Entry 7BGK (electron microscopy, 2.80 A resolution); this record covers chains C and B of the 4 polymer chains in the assembly.

== Chain C ==
Protein: Structural polyprotein
From: Kashmir bee virus
UniProtKB: Q80AG2 (Q80AG2_9VIRU); residues 1-300 here correspond to UniProt positions 381-680 (UniProt number = residue number + 380)
Amino-acid sequence (300 residues; row label = number of the first residue in the row):
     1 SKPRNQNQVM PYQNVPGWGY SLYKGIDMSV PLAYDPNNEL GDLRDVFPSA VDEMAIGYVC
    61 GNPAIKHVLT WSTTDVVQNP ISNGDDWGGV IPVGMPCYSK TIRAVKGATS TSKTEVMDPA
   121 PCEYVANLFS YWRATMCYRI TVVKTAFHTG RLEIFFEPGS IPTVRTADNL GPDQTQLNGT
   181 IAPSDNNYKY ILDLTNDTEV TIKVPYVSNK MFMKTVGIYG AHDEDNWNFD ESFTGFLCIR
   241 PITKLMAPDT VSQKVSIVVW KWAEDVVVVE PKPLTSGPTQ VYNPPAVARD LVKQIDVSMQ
Not modelled in the structure: 108-109

== Chain B ==
Protein: Structural polyprotein
From: Kashmir bee virus
UniProtKB: Q80AG2 (Q80AG2_9VIRU); residues 2-312 here correspond to UniProt positions 1-311 (UniProt number = residue number - 1)
Amino-acid sequence (311 residues; numbered 2 to 312; the number before each row is that of its first residue):
     2 ADNQENDSTN VHNTKLASTS AENAIEKEQI TTFHDVETPN RIDTPMAQDT SSARSMDDTH
    62 SIIQFLQRPV LIDNIEIVAG TTADNNTALS RYVLDRTNPQ KYIKQWTLPS TVLKAGGKAQ
   122 KLANFKYLRC DVQVKIVLNA NPFIAGRLYL AYSPYDDKVA PERRIIYTSR AGVTGYPGVE
   182 LDFQLDNSVE MTIPYASFQE AYDLVSGNED FVQLYLFTIA PVLGPSAESA NSKVDLSVYM
   242 WLDNISLVIP TYRLNPNLPT GQTLTRIVQN SDSDKLKEAL KIAKSKNPSG YKYIMGVLEQ
   302 YNPSVKQVSM Q
Not modelled in the structure: 2-9, 260-312

== Interface between chain C and chain B ==
Contacting residue pairs (67; chain C residue first):
  P48(C) with P195(B), hydrophobic
  N62(C) with G176(B), hydrogen bond (side chain-backbone)
  P63(C) with T175(B)
  A64(C) with A172(B); T175(B)
  I65(C) with R171(B); A172(B); T175(B), hydrogen bond (backbone-side chain); I220(B), hydrophobic
  K66(C) with R92(B), hydrogen bond (backbone-side chain); A172(B)
  V68(C) with R171(B)
  D85(C) with R92(B), salt bridge; R171(B), salt bridge
  D86(C) with Y93(B)
  S99(C) with R92(B), hydrogen bond; Y93(B)
  K100(C) with Y93(B), hydrogen bond (backbone-side chain)
  T101(C) with Y93(B); L95(B)
  R103(C) with L95(B); D96(B), salt bridge
  V116(C) with L95(B), hydrophobic
  D118(C) with R92(B), salt bridge; Y93(B); S170(B); A172(B)
  P119(C) with A172(B)
  T141(C) with R148(B), hydrogen bond; E181(B)
  V142(C) with R148(B)
  V143(C) with G147(B); R148(B)
  K144(C) with A146(B); Q185(B)
  T145(C) with P143(B); I145(B); A146(B)
  F147(C) with P143(B); F144(B), hydrophobic
  T198(C) with L186(B)
  T250(C) with F144(B); P226(B)
  V251(C) with F144(B), hydrophobic; P226(B)
  S252(C) with L224(B); G225(B)
  K254(C) with L224(B)
  S256(C) with A221(B)
  V258(C) with I220(B), hydrophobic
  W260(C) with Y150(B), hydrophobic; T175(B); E181(B), hydrogen bond
  Y282(C) with V94(B); L95(B), hydrogen bond (side chain-backbone)
  N283(C) with E163(B)
  P284(C) with V94(B); L95(B); R97(B), hydrogen bond (backbone-side chain); Y168(B)
  P285(C) with L95(B); D96(B); R97(B), hydrogen bond (backbone-backbone)
  A286(C) with R97(B), hydrogen bond (backbone-backbone); T98(B), hydrogen bond (backbone-backbone)
  V287(C) with D96(B)
  A288(C) with D96(B)
Other interface residues (no listed pair), chain C (45 interface residues in all): H67, Y98, M117, A120, A146, D249, Q253, V255
Other interface residues (no listed pair), chain B (34 interface residues in all): G173, D183, Y196, S227

== Overview ==
45 residues of chain C face 34 of chain B across their interface; the contacts include 12 hydrogen bonds and 4
salt bridges. Polar pairs include D85(C)-R92(B), D85(C)-R171(B) and R103(C)-D96(B).
Chain C is Structural polyprotein and chain B is Structural polyprotein, both from Kashmir bee virus; the
structure, Native virion of Kashmir bee virus at neutral pH, was determined by electron microscopy together
with 7BE9, 7BG8 and 7BC3 from the same study.
